6IMX - chains A and B; structure by X-ray diffraction, 1.60 A resolution.

== Chain A (and B) ==
Protein: Transthyretin
Organism: Homo sapiens
Notes: chain B of this document is another copy of the same molecule, construct and numbering; everything in this record applies to it too
UniProt: P02766 (TTHY_HUMAN); residues -19 to 127 here correspond to UniProt positions 1-147 (UniProt number = residue number + 20)
Amino-acid sequence (159 residues; numbered -31 to 127; the number before each row is that of its first residue; numbers below 1 keep their minus sign (Met-31 is residue -31)):
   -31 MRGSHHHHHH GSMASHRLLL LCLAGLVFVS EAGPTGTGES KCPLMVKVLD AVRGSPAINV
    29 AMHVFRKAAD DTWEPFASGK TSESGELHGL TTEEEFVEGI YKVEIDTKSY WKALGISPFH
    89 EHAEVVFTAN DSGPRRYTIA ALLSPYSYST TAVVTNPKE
Unresolved in the structure: -31 to 9, 125-127
Sequence notes: initiating methionine (-31); expression tag (-30 to -20); engineered mutation Met30 (Val50 in P02766)
Residues lining bound ligands: 1,4,7,10,13,16-hexaoxacyclooctadecane (O4B): Met13, Lys15, Leu17, Glu54, Thr106, Ala108, Val121
Swiss-Prot annotation at these positions:
  - binding site (L-thyroxine): Lys15, Glu54, Ser117
  - modified residue: Cys10 (Sulfocysteine), Glu42 (4-carboxyglutamate), Ser52 (Phosphoserine)
  - glycosylation: Asn98 (N-linked (GlcNAc...) asparagine)

== Chain A / chain B interface ==
Residue-residue contacts - 42 pairs, chain A then chain B:
  Phe87(A) - Phe95(B)  hydrophobic
  Phe87(A) - Tyr105(B)  hydrophobic
  Phe87(A) - Ile107(B)  hydrophobic
  Phe87(A) - Ala120(B)  hydrophobic
  Phe87(A) - Val122(B)  hydrophobic
  His88(A) - Val93(B)
  His88(A) - Val94(B)
  His88(A) - Thr118(B)
  Glu89(A) - Val94(B)  hydrogen bond (backbone-backbone)
  Glu89(A) - Thr96(B)  hydrogen bond
  His90(A) - Val94(B)
  Glu92(A) - Glu92(B)
  Glu92(A) - Val94(B)
  Glu92(A) - Tyr116(B)  hydrogen bond (backbone-side chain)
  Val93(A) - His88(B)
  Val94(A) - His88(B)
  Val94(A) - Glu89(B)  hydrogen bond (backbone-backbone)
  Val94(A) - His90(B)
  Phe95(A) - Phe87(B)  hydrophobic
  Phe95(A) - Glu89(B)
  Thr96(A) - Glu89(B)  hydrogen bond
  Tyr105(A) - Phe87(B)  hydrophobic
  Ile107(A) - Phe87(B)  hydrophobic
  Tyr114(A) - Thr119(B)
  Tyr114(A) - Ala120(B)  hydrogen bond (backbone-backbone)
  Tyr114(A) - Val122(B)  hydrophobic
  Ser115(A) - Thr118(B)  hydrogen bond (side chain-backbone)
  Ser115(A) - Thr119(B)  hydrogen bond
  Tyr116(A) - Glu92(B)  hydrogen bond (side chain-backbone)
  Tyr116(A) - Ser117(B)
  Tyr116(A) - Thr118(B)  hydrogen bond (backbone-backbone)
  Ser117(A) - Ser115(B)
  Ser117(A) - Tyr116(B)  hydrogen bond (side chain-backbone)
  Ser117(A) - Ser117(B)
  Thr118(A) - His88(B)
  Thr118(A) - Ser115(B)  hydrogen bond (backbone-side chain)
  Thr118(A) - Tyr116(B)  hydrogen bond (backbone-backbone)
  Thr119(A) - Tyr114(B)
  Thr119(A) - Ser115(B)  hydrogen bond
  Ala120(A) - Phe87(B)  hydrophobic
  Ala120(A) - Tyr114(B)  hydrogen bond (backbone-backbone)
  Val122(A) - Tyr114(B)  hydrophobic
Also at the interface, not in a pair above, chain A (21 interface residues in all): Ile68, Lys76
Also at the interface, not in a pair above, chain B (22 interface residues in all): Ile68, Lys70, Lys76

== Overview ==
Chain A and chain B form an interface of 21 and 22 residues respectively; the contacts include 15 hydrogen
bonds. Polar pairs include Glu89(A)-Thr96(B), Glu92(A)-Tyr116(B) and Ser115(A)-Thr118(B). Bound to chain A:
1,4,7,10,13,16-hexaoxacyclooctadecane. Curated annotation (UniProt) lists 3 L-thyroxine-binding residues on
chain A.
Chain A and chain B are both Transthyretin (Homo sapiens); the structure, Crystal structure of V30M mutated
transthyretin in complex with 18-Crown-6, was determined by X-ray diffraction together with 6IMY from the same
study.
